6UZB - chains A and H of the 8 polymer chains in the assembly; structure by electron microscopy, 3.20 A resolution.

Chain A:
Molecule: Protective antigen
Organism: Bacillus anthracis
UniProt: P13423 (PAG_BACAN); residues 1-735 here correspond to UniProt positions 30-764 (UniProt number = residue number + 29)
Sequence (735 residues; row label = number of the first residue in the row):
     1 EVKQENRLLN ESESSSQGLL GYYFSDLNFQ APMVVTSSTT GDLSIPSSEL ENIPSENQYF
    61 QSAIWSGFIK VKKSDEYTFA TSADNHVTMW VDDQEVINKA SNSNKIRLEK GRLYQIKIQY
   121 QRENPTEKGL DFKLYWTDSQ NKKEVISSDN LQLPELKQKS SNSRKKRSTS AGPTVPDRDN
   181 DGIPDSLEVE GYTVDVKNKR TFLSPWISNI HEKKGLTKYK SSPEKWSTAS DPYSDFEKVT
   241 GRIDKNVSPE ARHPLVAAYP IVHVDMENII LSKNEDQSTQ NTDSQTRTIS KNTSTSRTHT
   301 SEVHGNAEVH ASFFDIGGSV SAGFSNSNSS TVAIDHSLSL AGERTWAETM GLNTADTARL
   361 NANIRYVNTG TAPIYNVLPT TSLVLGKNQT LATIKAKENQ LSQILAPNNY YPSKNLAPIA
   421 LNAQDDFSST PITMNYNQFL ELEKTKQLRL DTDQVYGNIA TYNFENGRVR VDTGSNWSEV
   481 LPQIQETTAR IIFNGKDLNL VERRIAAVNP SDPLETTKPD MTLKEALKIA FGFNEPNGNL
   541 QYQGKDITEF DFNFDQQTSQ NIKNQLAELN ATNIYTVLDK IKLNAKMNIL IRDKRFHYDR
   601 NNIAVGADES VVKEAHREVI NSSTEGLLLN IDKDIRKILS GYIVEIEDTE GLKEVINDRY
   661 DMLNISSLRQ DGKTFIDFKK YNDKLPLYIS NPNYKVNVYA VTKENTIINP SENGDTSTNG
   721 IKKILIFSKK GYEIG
Unresolved in the structure: 1-173
Metal / ion sites: Ca2+ site 1: D177, D179, D181, I183, E188; Ca2+ site 2: D179, D181, E188, S222, K225, D235
Curated features (UniProtKB/Swiss-Prot):
  - region: F202 to I210 (Alpha-clamp)
  - binding site (Ca(2+)): D177, D179, D181, I183, E188, S222, K225, D235
  - site: R167, S168 (Cleavage), R178 (Alpha-clamp), L187 (Alpha-clamp), F236 (Alpha-clamp), F314, D315 (Cleavage), F427 (Phi-clamp), F464 (Alpha-clamp), D683 (Essential for binding to cell receptor)
What the authors report for this chain:
  - conformationally variable residues (side-chain flip): F464

Chain H:
Molecule: Calmodulin-sensitive adenylate cyclase
Organism: Bacillus anthracis
Notes: EC 4.6.1.1
UniProt: P40136 (CYAA_BACAN); residues 1-767 here correspond to UniProt positions 34-800 (UniProt number = residue number + 33)
Sequence (767 residues; numbered 1 to 767; the number before each row is that of its first residue):
     1 MNEHYTESDI KRNHKTEKNK TEKEKFKDSI NNLVKTEFTN ETLDKIQQTQ DLLKKIPKDV
    61 LEIYSELGGE IYFTDIDLVE HKELQDLSEE EKNSMNSRGE KVPFASRFVF EKKRETPKLI
   121 INIKDYAINS EQSKEVYYEI GKGISLDIIS KDKSLDPEFL NLIKSLSDDS DSSDLLFSQK
   181 FKEKLELNNK SIDINFIKEN LTEFQHAFSL AFSYYFAPDH RTVLELYAPD MFEYMNKLEK
   241 GGFEKISESL KKEGVEKDRI DVLKGEKALK ASGLVPEHAD AFKKIARELN TYILFRPVNK
   301 LATNLIKSGV ATKGLNVHGK SSDWGPVAGY IPFDQDLSKK HGQQLAVEKG NLENKKSITE
   361 HEGEIGKIPL KLDHLRIEEL KENGIILKGK KEIDNGKKYY LLESNNQVYE FRISDENNEV
   421 QYKTKEGKIT VLGEKFNWRN IEVMAKNVEG VLKPLTADYD LFALAPSLTE IKKQIPQKEW
   481 DKVVNTPNSL EKQKGVTNLL IKYGIERKPD STKGTLSNWQ KQMLDRLNEA VKYTGYTGGD
   541 VVNHGTEQDN EEFPEKDNEI FIINPEGEFI LTKNWEMTGR FIEKNITGKD YLYYFNRSYN
   601 KIAPGNKAYI EWTDPITKAK INTIPTSAEF IKNLSSIRRS SNVGVYKDSG DKDEFAKKES
   661 VKKIAGYLSD YYNSANHIFS QEKKRKISIF RGIQAYNEIE NVLKSKQIAP EYKNYFQYLK
   721 ERITNQVQLL LTHQKSNIEF KLLYKQLNFT ENETDNFEVF QKIIDEK
Unresolved in the structure: 1-19, 256-263, 598-617
Curated features (UniProtKB/Swiss-Prot):
  - active site: H318 (Proton acceptor)
  - binding site (Mg(2+)): D458, D460, H544
  - binding site (3',5'-cyclic AMP): T515, H544 to T546
What the authors report for this chain:
  - conformationally variable residues (order/disorder transition): K20 to T42
  - mutagenesis - D171A, D174A: unchanged binding to Protective antigen (chain A)
  - contacts within the chain: N40-Q746 (hydrogen bond), Q50-K767 (hydrogen bond), I71-N737 (hydrogen bond), F73-E739 (hydrogen bond), F73-N737 (hydrogen bond)

How chain A and chain H interact:
Residue-residue contacts - 21 pairs, chain A then chain H:
  V175(A) - D219(H)
  R178(A) - N32(H)
  S186(A) - S130(H)
  S186(A) - D219(H)  hydrogen bond
  E190(A) - N129(H)
  E190(A) - S130(H)  hydrogen bond
  E190(A) - E131(H)
  D195(A) - Y227(H)  hydrogen bond
  K197(A) - D171(H)  salt bridge
  K197(A) - L226(H)
  F202(A) - L226(H)  hydrophobic
  P205(A) - H220(H)
  P205(A) - V223(H)
  I207(A) - V223(H)  hydrophobic
  N209(A) - D174(H)
  I210(A) - D171(H)
  I210(A) - D174(H)
  I210(A) - L175(H)  hydrophobic
  I210(A) - Y227(H)  hydrophobic
  H211(A) - Y227(H)  hydrogen bond
  K213(A) - D174(H)
Interface residues without a listed pair, chain A (17 interface residues in all): L187, S204, K214, E224
Interface residues without a listed pair, chain H (15 interface residues in all): L33, S170, Y214
From the paper, about this interface:
  - residue pairs: D195(A)-Y227(H) (hydrogen bond), I210(A)-Y227(H) (hydrophobic contact), H211(A)-Y227(H) (hydrogen bond)
  - interface residues, chain A: F202(A), L203(A), P205(A), I207(A)
  - interface residues, chain H: L33(H), V223(H), L226(H), Y227(H)

Overview:
17 residues of chain A and 15 residues of chain H are in contact, with 4 hydrogen bonds and 1 salt bridge.
Polar contacts include K197(A)-D171(H), S186(A)-D219(H) and E190(A)-S130(H). The authors report hydrogen bonds
between D195(A) and Y227(H) and H211(A) and Y227(H); a hydrophobic contact between I210(A) and Y227(H). The
paper reports that D171A and D174A of chain H leave binding to Protective antigen (chain A) unchanged;
interface residues F202(A), L203(A) and L33(H) among others.
Chain A is Protective antigen and chain H is Calmodulin-sensitive adenylate cyclase, both from Bacillus
anthracis; the structure, Anthrax toxin protective antigen channels bound to edema factor, was determined by
electron microscopy together with 6PSN, 6UZD and 6UZE from the same study.
